PDB entry 8AGB | electron microscopy, 3.00 A resolution | chains D and F of the 8 polymer chains in the assembly

Chain D:
Protein: Dolichyl-diphosphooligosaccharide--protein glycosyltransferase subunit OST2
Source organism: Saccharomyces cerevisiae
UniProt: P46964 (OST2_YEAST); residue numbers follow UniProt; this construct covers 1-130
Sequence (130 residues; each row starts with the number of its first residue):
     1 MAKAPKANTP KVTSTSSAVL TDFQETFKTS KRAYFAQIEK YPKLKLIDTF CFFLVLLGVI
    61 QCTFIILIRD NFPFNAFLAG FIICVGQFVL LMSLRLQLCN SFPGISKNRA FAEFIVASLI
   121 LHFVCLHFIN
Disordered / not traced: 1-20
Residues lining bound ligands: palmitoyl-linoleoyl phosphatidylcholine (CPL; 1-palmitoyl-2-linoleoyl-sn-glycero-3-phosphocholine): Ile120, Phe123, Val124, His127, Asn130
Curated features (UniProtKB/Swiss-Prot):
  - mutagenesis: Ser16 (S16P: In OST2-3; ts; reduced activity), Glu25 (E25G: In OST2-3; ts; reduced activity), Lys31 (K31M: In OST2-1; ts; reduced activity), Asp48 (D48V: In OST2-2; ts; reduced activity), Gln61 (Q61R: In OST2-3; ts; reduced activity), Cys62 (C62S: In OST2-1; ts; reduced activity), Arg69 (R69C: In OST2-6; ts; reduced activity), Gly80 (G80E: In OST2-1; ts; reduced activity), Gly86 (G86R: In OST2-4; ts; reduced activity), Ala112 (A112S: In OST2-6; ts; reduced activity), Glu113 (E113K: In OST2-6; ts; reduced activity; E113V: In OST2-5; ts; reduced activity), Leu119 (L119S: In OST2-2; ts; reduced activity), 2 further mutagenesis entries in UniProt
What the authors report for this chain:
  - binding site for alpha-D-glucopyranose: Asn75

Chain F:
Protein: Dolichyl-diphosphooligosaccharide--protein glycosyltransferase subunit SWP1
Source organism: Saccharomyces cerevisiae
UniProt: Q02795 (OSTD_YEAST); residues 2-284 here correspond to UniProt positions 1-283 (UniProt number = residue number - 1)
Sequence (285 residues; numbered 2 to 286; the number before each row is that of its first residue):
     2 MQFFKTLAAL VSCISFVLAY VAQDVHVSFP STAGKSRVMI GKVEPRIGID ETVPTTITVE
    62 DPNEVIQVNF AIESTNKPFQ NTLLIGLPNK NLEMAFEPEI KDNGKLSMYK YRIDLAKLDA
   122 ALLQEASRSP EPIKATLILA SSTAKPKENL FREILQLNLN FDVDHSDSSL VDKFGIKPEI
   182 HHIFHAEPKR VAKPIAVIFV LIIFITILSL IVTWLNSCAA AFNNIPTGVT AVYFLGFIAT
   242 IVGFEVIFAR YYLGTSIFET LFSSLYLGAP GLLTSTKFLR SFGTI
Disordered / not traced: 2-29, 285-286
Sequence notes: expression tag (285-286)
Residues lining bound ligands:
  - palmitoyl-linoleoyl phosphatidylcholine (CPL; 1-palmitoyl-2-linoleoyl-sn-glycero-3-phosphocholine): Phe245, Phe249, Tyr252, Tyr253, Gly255, Thr256, Ser257, Ile258
  - phosphatidylethanolamine (PTY): Phe259, Leu262, Phe263, Ser265, Leu266

Chain D / chain F interface:
Contacting residue pairs (27):
  Lys45(D) with Ala220(F)
  Leu46(D) with Trp215(F), hydrogen bond (backbone-side chain); Ala220(F), hydrophobic; Ala221(F)
  Thr49(D) with Trp215(F), hydrogen bond
  Phe50(D) with Trp215(F), hydrophobic
  Phe53(D) with Thr207(F); Ser210(F); Leu211(F), hydrophobic; Thr214(F)
  Leu57(D) with Thr207(F)
  Ile60(D) with Thr207(F)
  Phe64(D) with Phe200(F), hydrophobic
  Leu67(D) with Phe200(F), hydrophobic
  Phe72(D) with Pro189(F), hydrophobic
  Asn108(D) with Leu280(F)
  Ile115(D) with Phe238(F), hydrophobic; Ile242(F), hydrophobic
  Leu119(D) with Phe245(F), hydrophobic; Glu246(F); Phe249(F)
  His122(D) with Glu246(F)
  Phe123(D) with Phe249(F), hydrophobic; Tyr252(F), hydrophobic
  Leu126(D) with Phe249(F), hydrophobic
  His127(D) with Tyr252(F)
  Asn130(D) with Tyr253(F)
Other interface residues (no listed pair), chain D (24 interface residues in all): Thr63, Ile68, Asp70, Phe111, Ala112, Ile129
Other interface residues (no listed pair), chain F (28 interface residues in all): Lys190, Arg191, Val192, Ile196, Ala197, Ile203, Ile204, Ile208, Ser218, Phe283, Gly284

Overview:
The interface between chain D and chain F involves 24 residues on one side and 28 on the other, with 2
hydrogen bonds. Among the polar pairs are Leu46(D)-Trp215(F) and Thr49(D)-Trp215(F). Palmitoyl-linoleoyl
phosphatidylcholine is bound between chain D and chain F. Ligands of chain F: phosphatidylethanolamine. The
paper reports a binding site for alpha-D-glucopyranose at Asn75(D).
Chain D is Dolichyl-diphosphooligosaccharide--protein glycosyltransferase subunit OST2 and chain F is
Dolichyl-diphosphooligosaccharide--protein glycosyltransferase subunit SWP1, both from Saccharomyces
cerevisiae; the structure, Structure of yeast oligosaccharylransferase complex with lipid-linked
oligosaccharide bound, was determined by electron microscopy together with 8AGC and 8AGE from the same study.
